6W2D - chains N and O of the 21 polymer chains in the assembly; structure by electron microscopy, 4.00 A resolution.

Chain N (and O):
Molecule: Major capsid protein
Organism: Epstein-Barr virus (strain B95-8)
Notes: chain O of this document is another copy of the same molecule, construct and numbering; everything in this record applies to it too
UniProt: P03226 (MCP_EBVB9); residue numbers follow UniProt; this construct covers 1-1381
Chain sequence (1381 residues; each row starts with the number of its first residue):
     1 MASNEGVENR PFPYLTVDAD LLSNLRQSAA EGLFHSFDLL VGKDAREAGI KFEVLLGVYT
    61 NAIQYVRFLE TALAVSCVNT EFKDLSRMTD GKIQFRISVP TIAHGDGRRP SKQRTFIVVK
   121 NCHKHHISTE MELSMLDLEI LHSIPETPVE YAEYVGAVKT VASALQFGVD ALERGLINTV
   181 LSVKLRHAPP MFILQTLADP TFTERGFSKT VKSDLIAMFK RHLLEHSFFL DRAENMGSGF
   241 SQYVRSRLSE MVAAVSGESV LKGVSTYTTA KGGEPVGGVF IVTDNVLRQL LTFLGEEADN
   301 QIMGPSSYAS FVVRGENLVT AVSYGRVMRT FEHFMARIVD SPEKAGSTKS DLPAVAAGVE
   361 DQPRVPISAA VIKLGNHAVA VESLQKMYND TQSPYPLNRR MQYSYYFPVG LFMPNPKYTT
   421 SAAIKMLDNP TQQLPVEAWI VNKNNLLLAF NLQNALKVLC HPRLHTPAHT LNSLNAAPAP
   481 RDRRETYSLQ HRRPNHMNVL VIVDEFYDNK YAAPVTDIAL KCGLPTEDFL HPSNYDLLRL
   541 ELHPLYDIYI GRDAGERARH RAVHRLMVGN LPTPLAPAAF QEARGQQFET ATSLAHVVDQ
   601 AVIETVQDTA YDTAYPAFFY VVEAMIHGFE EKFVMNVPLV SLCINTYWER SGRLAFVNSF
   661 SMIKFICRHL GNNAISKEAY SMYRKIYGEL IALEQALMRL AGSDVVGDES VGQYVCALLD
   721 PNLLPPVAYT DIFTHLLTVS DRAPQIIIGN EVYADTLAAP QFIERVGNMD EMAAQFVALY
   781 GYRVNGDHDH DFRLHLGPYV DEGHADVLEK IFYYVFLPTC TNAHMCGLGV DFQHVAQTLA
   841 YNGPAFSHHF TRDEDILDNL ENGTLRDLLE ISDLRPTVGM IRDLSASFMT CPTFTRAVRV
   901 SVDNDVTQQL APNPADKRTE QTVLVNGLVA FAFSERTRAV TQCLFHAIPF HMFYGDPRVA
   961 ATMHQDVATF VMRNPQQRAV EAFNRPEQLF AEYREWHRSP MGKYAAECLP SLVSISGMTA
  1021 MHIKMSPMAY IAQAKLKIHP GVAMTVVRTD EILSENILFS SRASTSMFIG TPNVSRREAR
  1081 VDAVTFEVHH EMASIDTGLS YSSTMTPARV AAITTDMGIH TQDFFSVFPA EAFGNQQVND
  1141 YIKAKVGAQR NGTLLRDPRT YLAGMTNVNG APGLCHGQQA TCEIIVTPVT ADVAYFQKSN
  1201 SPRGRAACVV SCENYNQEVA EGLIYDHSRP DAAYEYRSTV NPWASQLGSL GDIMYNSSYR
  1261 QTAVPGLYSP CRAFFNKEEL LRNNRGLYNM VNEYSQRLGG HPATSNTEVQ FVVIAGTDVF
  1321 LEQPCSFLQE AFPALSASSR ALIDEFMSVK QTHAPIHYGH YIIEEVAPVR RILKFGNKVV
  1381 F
Not modelled in the structure: 1150-1168 (chain O: 1-28, 1149-1169)

How chain N and chain O interact:
Residue-residue contacts (191; chain N residue first):
  Arg10(N) - Val322(O)
  Arg10(N) - Ser323(O)  hydrogen bond (side chain-backbone)
  Arg10(N) - Tyr324(O)  hydrogen bond (side chain-backbone)
  Pro11(N) - Val322(O)
  Phe12(N) - Ser323(O)
  Ile50(N) - Arg87(O)
  Ile50(N) - Ala321(O)
  Lys51(N) - Arg87(O)
  Lys51(N) - Thr89(O)
  Lys51(N) - Gly325(O)
  Phe52(N) - Arg87(O)
  Phe52(N) - Met88(O)
  Phe52(N) - Thr89(O)  hydrogen bond (backbone-backbone)
  Phe52(N) - Asp90(O)
  Phe52(N) - Ala321(O)  hydrophobic
  Phe52(N) - Gly325(O)
  Phe52(N) - Arg326(O)
  Phe52(N) - Val327(O)  hydrophobic
  Glu53(N) - Asp90(O)
  Glu53(N) - Gly325(O)  hydrogen bond (backbone-backbone)
  Glu53(N) - Arg326(O)  salt bridge
  Glu53(N) - Val327(O)  hydrogen bond (backbone-backbone)
  Val54(N) - Met88(O)  hydrophobic
  Val54(N) - Asp90(O)  hydrogen bond (backbone-backbone)
  Val54(N) - Gly91(O)
  Val54(N) - Lys92(O)  hydrogen bond (backbone-backbone)
  Val54(N) - Val327(O)
  Leu55(N) - Lys92(O)
  Leu55(N) - Val327(O)  hydrogen bond (backbone-backbone)
  Leu55(N) - Arg329(O)  hydrogen bond (backbone-backbone)
  Leu56(N) - Gly91(O)
  Leu56(N) - Lys92(O)  hydrogen bond (backbone-backbone)
  Leu56(N) - Ile93(O)  hydrophobic
  Leu56(N) - Cys122(O)  hydrophobic
  Leu56(N) - Arg329(O)
  Leu56(N) - Ile1095(O)  hydrophobic
  Gly57(N) - Lys92(O)
  Gly57(N) - Ile93(O)
  Gly57(N) - Gln94(O)  hydrogen bond (backbone-backbone)
  Val58(N) - Gln94(O)
  Val58(N) - Phe334(O)  hydrophobic
  Tyr59(N) - Gln94(O)
  Tyr59(N) - Phe95(O)
  Tyr59(N) - Arg96(O)  hydrogen bond (backbone-backbone)
  Tyr59(N) - Val260(O)  hydrophobic
  Thr60(N) - Arg96(O)
  Asn61(N) - Arg96(O)  hydrogen bond (backbone-backbone)
  Asn61(N) - Ile97(O)
  Asn61(N) - Ser98(O)  hydrogen bond (side chain-backbone)
  Ile63(N) - Pro100(O)  hydrophobic
  His126(N) - Gly105(O)
  Ile127(N) - Ala103(O)  hydrophobic
  Thr129(N) - Ala103(O)
  Glu130(N) - Pro110(O)
  Glu130(N) - Ser111(O)
  Glu130(N) - Lys112(O)
  Glu132(N) - Gln113(O)  hydrogen bond (backbone-side chain)
  Tyr151(N) - Pro342(O)
  Ala164(N) - Gln113(O)
  Phe167(N) - Val99(O)
  Phe167(N) - Pro100(O)  hydrophobic
  Phe167(N) - Thr101(O)
  Asp170(N) - Pro100(O)
  Ala171(N) - Thr101(O)
  Ala171(N) - Ile102(O)
  Ala171(N) - Ala103(O)  hydrogen bond (backbone-backbone)
  Arg174(N) - Thr101(O)
  Arg174(N) - Ile102(O)
  Gly175(N) - Ala103(O)
  Arg288(N) - Glu250(O)  salt bridge
  Arg288(N) - Ala253(O)
  Gln385(N) - Glu204(O)
  Asp390(N) - Pro100(O)
  Thr391(N) - Pro100(O)
  Thr391(N) - Thr101(O)
  Thr391(N) - Ile102(O)
  Pro394(N) - Glu204(O)
  Pro394(N) - Arg205(O)
  Tyr395(N) - Glu204(O)  hydrogen bond (backbone-side chain)
  Asn398(N) - Glu204(O)  hydrogen bond
  Ala423(N) - Thr419(O)
  Ala423(N) - Thr420(O)
  Ile424(N) - Thr419(O)
  Lys425(N) - Tyr418(O)
  Lys425(N) - Thr419(O)  hydrogen bond (backbone-backbone)
  Lys425(N) - Tyr1358(O)
  Met426(N) - Lys417(O)
  Leu427(N) - Lys417(O)  hydrogen bond (backbone-backbone)
  Leu427(N) - Thr431(O)
  Leu427(N) - Tyr1358(O)  hydrophobic
  Asn444(N) - Ala217(O)
  Asn445(N) - Lys1198(O)
  Leu446(N) - Ala1233(O)
  Leu446(N) - Tyr1234(O)  hydrophobic
  Leu448(N) - Tyr1234(O)  hydrophobic
  Leu448(N) - Tyr1236(O)  hydrophobic
  Asn451(N) - Glu527(O)  hydrogen bond
  Gln453(N) - Asp528(O)
  Gln453(N) - His531(O)  hydrogen bond
  Gln453(N) - Ser533(O)  hydrogen bond
  Asn454(N) - Glu1235(O)
  Lys457(N) - Glu1235(O)  salt bridge
  Ser593(N) - Glu1007(O)
  Ala595(N) - Leu1009(O)  hydrophobic
  Glu630(N) - Arg936(O)  salt bridge
  Val634(N) - Arg936(O)
  Arg668(N) - Ser934(O)
  Arg668(N) - Glu935(O)
  His669(N) - Arg936(O)  hydrogen bond
  Asn672(N) - Glu870(O)  hydrogen bond (side chain-backbone)
  Asn672(N) - Ile871(O)  hydrogen bond (side chain-backbone)
  Asn672(N) - Ser872(O)
  Asn672(N) - Asp873(O)
  Asn673(N) - Arg650(O)
  Asn673(N) - Asp873(O)
  Lys677(N) - Arg650(O)
  Tyr680(N) - Ala614(O)
  Arg684(N) - Tyr611(O)  hydrogen bond (side chain-backbone)
  Arg684(N) - Asp612(O)  salt bridge
  Arg684(N) - Thr613(O)
  Arg684(N) - Arg653(O)
  Ile691(N) - Arg958(O)
  Glu694(N) - Arg978(O)  salt bridge
  Gln695(N) - Arg958(O)
  Met698(N) - Pro975(O)
  Met698(N) - Gln976(O)
  Arg699(N) - Lys1003(O)
  Arg699(N) - Ala1006(O)  hydrogen bond (side chain-backbone)
  Arg699(N) - Glu1007(O)  salt bridge
  Ser703(N) - Leu520(O)
  Ser703(N) - Gln976(O)
  Ser710(N) - Gln976(O)
  Asp801(N) - Met972(O)
  Gly803(N) - Met972(O)
  His804(N) - Met972(O)  hydrogen bond (backbone-side chain)
  His804(N) - Arg978(O)
  Ala805(N) - Met972(O)  hydrogen bond (backbone-side chain)
  Lys1035(N) - Leu524(O)
  Lys1035(N) - Pro525(O)
  Lys1035(N) - Asp528(O)
  Lys1037(N) - Glu527(O)  salt bridge
  Glu1055(N) - Thr201(O)
  Ala1111(N) - Phe202(O)
  Ala1111(N) - Met218(O)
  Ala1112(N) - Phe202(O)  hydrophobic
  Ala1112(N) - Asp214(O)
  Ile1119(N) - Glu1235(O)
  His1120(N) - Glu1235(O)
  Lys1145(N) - Asn534(O)  hydrogen bond
  Gly1170(N) - Arg1229(O)  hydrogen bond (backbone-side chain)
  Ala1171(N) - Lys209(O)  hydrogen bond (backbone-side chain)
  Pro1172(N) - Lys209(O)
  Pro1172(N) - Cys1212(O)
  Pro1172(N) - Val1219(O)
  Pro1172(N) - Leu1223(O)  hydrophobic
  Pro1172(N) - Arg1229(O)
  Gly1173(N) - Ser1211(O)
  Gly1173(N) - Ala1232(O)
  Leu1174(N) - Lys209(O)
  Leu1174(N) - Ser213(O)  hydrogen bond (backbone-side chain)
  Leu1174(N) - Ser1211(O)
  Cys1175(N) - Ala1206(O)  hydrophobic
  Cys1175(N) - Ala1232(O)
  His1176(N) - Ser213(O)
  His1176(N) - Ala1232(O)  hydrogen bond (side chain-backbone)
  His1176(N) - Ala1233(O)
  Gly1177(N) - Ser213(O)
  Asn1306(N) - Arg205(O)
  Asn1306(N) - Ser208(O)
  Asn1306(N) - Thr210(O)  hydrogen bond
  Asn1306(N) - Val211(O)
  Thr1307(N) - Thr210(O)
  Glu1308(N) - Lys209(O)  salt bridge
  Asp1318(N) - Arg108(O)  salt bridge
  Asp1318(N) - Arg205(O)  hydrogen bond (backbone-side chain)
  Phe1320(N) - Arg205(O)
  Arg1340(N) - Tyr418(O)
  Arg1340(N) - Ala1194(O)
  Ala1341(N) - Tyr418(O)  hydrophobic
  Asp1344(N) - Tyr418(O)
  Asp1344(N) - Thr420(O)
  Asp1344(N) - Pro1355(O)
  Glu1345(N) - Thr420(O)
  Ser1348(N) - Gln1351(O)
  Lys1374(N) - Lys1198(O)  hydrogen bond (backbone-side chain)
  Phe1375(N) - Lys1198(O)
  Gly1376(N) - Gln1197(O)
  Gly1376(N) - Val1366(O)
  Asn1377(N) - Glu1364(O)  hydrogen bond
  Lys1378(N) - Gln1351(O)  hydrogen bond (side chain-backbone)
  Lys1378(N) - His1353(O)
Also at the interface, not in a pair above, chain N (125 interface residues in all): Glu8, Ala62, Ser128, Val155, Val158, Lys159, Leu172, Asn178, Asn285, Tyr388, Asn389, Ser393, Arg400, Leu447, Ala449, Thr592, Gly671, Val705, Asp708, Leu1053, Asn1169, Gln1178, Thr1317, Val1349
Also at the interface, not in a pair above, chain O (127 interface residues in all): Phe82, Asp106, Asp199, Pro200, Glu225, Ser249, Met328, Glu343, Thr348, Val355, Pro430, Ala519, Gly523, Asp608, Ser651, His824, Asn974, Phe1068, Cys1208, Gly1222, Lys1350, Thr1352

Overview:
125 residues of chain N face 127 of chain O across their interface, with 40 hydrogen bonds and 10 salt
bridges. Polar pairs include Glu53(N)-Arg326(O), Arg288(N)-Glu250(O) and Lys457(N)-Glu1235(O).
Both chains are Major capsid protein (Epstein-Barr virus (strain B95-8)). Entry 6W2D (Structures of Capsid and
Capsid-Associated Tegument Complex inside the Epstein-Barr Virus) was determined by electron microscopy
together with 6W19 and 6W2E from the same study.
